1G0U - chains N and 1 of the 28 polymer chains in the assembly; structure by X-ray diffraction, 2.40 A resolution.

# Chain N
Name: Proteasome component PRE3
From: Saccharomyces cerevisiae
Notes: EC 3.4.99.46
UniProt: P38624 (PSB6_YEAST); the construct lacks a stretch of the UniProt sequence and is renumbered around it, so the offset changes along the chain: 1-70 = UniProt 20-89; 72-92 = UniProt 90-110; 94-105 = UniProt 111-122; 106-181 = UniProt 125-200; 1 more segments
Amino-acid sequence (196 residues; row label = number of the first residue in the row; note: 3 numbers in that range are skipped by the numbering (no residue carries them; nothing is unmodelled there); a row labelled like 105A-105B holds insertion residues (105A, then the next letters in order)):
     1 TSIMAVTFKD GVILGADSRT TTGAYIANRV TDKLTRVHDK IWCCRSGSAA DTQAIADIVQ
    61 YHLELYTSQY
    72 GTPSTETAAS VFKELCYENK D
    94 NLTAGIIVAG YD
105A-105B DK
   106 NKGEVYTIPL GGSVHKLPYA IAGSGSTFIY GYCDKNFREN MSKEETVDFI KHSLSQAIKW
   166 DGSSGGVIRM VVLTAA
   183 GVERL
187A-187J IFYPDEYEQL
Swiss-Prot annotation at these positions:
  - active site: Thr1 (Nucleophile)
Bound ions: Mg2+: Ile163, Asp166, Ser169

# Chain 1
Name: Proteasome component PRE4
From: Saccharomyces cerevisiae
Notes: EC 3.4.99.46
UniProt: P30657 (PSB4_YEAST); the construct lacks a stretch of the UniProt sequence and is renumbered around it, so the offset changes along the chain: -41 to -1 = UniProt 1-41; 1-70 = UniProt 42-111; 74-92 = UniProt 120-138; 93-105 = UniProt 141-153; 3 more segments
Amino-acid sequence (266 residues; each row starts with the number of its first residue; note: 6 numbers in that range are skipped by the numbering (no residue carries them; nothing is unmodelled there); a row labelled like 71B-71D holds insertion residues (71B, then the next letters in order); numbers below 1 keep their minus sign (Met-41 is residue -41)):
   -41 MNHDPFSWGR PADSTYGAYN TQIANAGASP MVNTQQPIVT G
     1 TSVISMKYDN GVIIAADNLG SYGSLLRFNG VERLIPVGDN TVVGISGDIS DMQHIERLLK
    61 DLVTENAYDN
   69A P
   69C L
   70A A
   71A D
    72 A
71B-71D EEA
    74 LEPSYIFEYL ATVMYQRRS
92A-92B KM
    93 NPLWNAIIVA GVQ
105A-105B SN
   106 GDQFLRYVNL LGVTYSSPTL ATGFGAHMAN PLLRKV
141A-141G VDRESDI
   144 PKTTVQVAEE AIVNAMRVLY YRDARSSRNF SLAIIDKN
  181A T
   183 GLTFKKNLQV ENMKWDFAKD IKGYGTQKI
Not modelled in the structure: -41 to -9

# Interface between chain N and chain 1
Pairs across the interface (57; chain N residue first):
  Thr21(N) - Ala167(1)
  Ala24(N) - Phe129(1)
  Ala24(N) - Arg165(1)
  Ala24(N) - Asp166(1)
  Ala24(N) - Ala167(1)  hydrogen bond (backbone-backbone)
  Tyr25(N) - Phe129(1)
  Tyr25(N) - Arg165(1)
  Ile26(N) - Tyr164(1)
  Ile26(N) - Arg165(1)  hydrogen bond (backbone-side chain)
  Ile26(N) - Asp166(1)
  Ile26(N) - Ala167(1)
  Ala27(N) - Arg165(1)  hydrogen bond (backbone-side chain)
  Asn28(N) - Arg165(1)
  Arg29(N) - Tyr164(1)
  Arg29(N) - Lys196(1)  hydrogen bond (side chain-backbone)
  Arg29(N) - Trp197(1)
  Arg29(N) - Phe199(1)
  Val30(N) - Phe199(1)  hydrophobic
  Val30(N) - Ala200(1)  hydrophobic
  Val30(N) - Ile203(1)
  Asp32(N) - Ile203(1)
  Asp32(N) - Lys204(1)
  Asp32(N) - Gly205(1)  hydrogen bond (side chain-backbone)
  Leu34(N) - Gln209(1)
  Thr35(N) - Tyr206(1)
  Thr35(N) - Gln209(1)
  Arg36(N) - Gln209(1)  hydrogen bond (backbone-side chain)
  Trp42(N) - Gln209(1)
  Arg45(N) - Tyr206(1)
  Gln53(N) - Tyr206(1)  hydrogen bond (backbone-side chain)
  Ala56(N) - Tyr206(1)
  Asp57(N) - Tyr206(1)  hydrogen bond
  Phe133(N) - Leu25(1)  hydrophobic
  Lys164(N) - Leu26(1)
  Trp165(N) - Ser24(1)
  Trp165(N) - Leu25(1)
  Trp165(N) - Leu26(1)  hydrogen bond (backbone-backbone)
  Asp166(N) - Ser24(1)
  Gly167(N) - Ser24(1)  hydrogen bond (backbone-backbone)
  Gly167(N) - Leu26(1)
  Gly167(N) - Ala167(1)
  Gly171(N) - Trp197(1)
  Val172(N) - Trp197(1)  hydrophobic
  Arg174(N) - Ala200(1)  hydrogen bond (side chain-backbone)
  Arg174(N) - Ile203(1)
  Arg186(N) - Lys204(1)
  Arg186(N) - Gln209(1)
  Arg186(N) - Ile211(1)  hydrogen bond (side chain-backbone)
  Ile187A(N) - Ala200(1)
  Ile187A(N) - Lys201(1)
  Tyr187C(N) - Trp197(1)
  Tyr187C(N) - Asp198(1)  hydrogen bond (side chain-backbone)
  Tyr187C(N) - Lys201(1)
  Pro187D(N) - Trp197(1)
  Asp187E(N) - Arg171(1)  salt bridge
  Glu187H(N) - Tyr163(1)  hydrogen bond
  Glu187H(N) - Arg171(1)  salt bridge
Other interface residues (no listed pair), chain N (36 interface residues in all): Ser18, Arg19, Gly23, Ile163, Ser168
Other interface residues (no listed pair), chain 1 (26 interface residues in all): Arg27, Met133, Arg168, Met195

# In short
The interface between chain N and chain 1 involves 36 residues on one side and 26 on the other, with 14
hydrogen bonds and 2 salt bridges. Polar pairs include Asp187E(N)-Arg171(1), Glu187H(N)-Arg171(1) and
Ile26(N)-Arg165(1). UniProt lists active-site residue Thr1(N) on chain N.
Chain N is Proteasome component PRE3 and chain 1 is Proteasome component PRE4, both from Saccharomyces
cerevisiae; the structure, A gated channel into the proteasome core particle, was determined by X-ray
diffraction.
